PDB entry 8Q16 | electron microscopy, 3.60 A resolution | chains H and I of the 10 polymer chains in the assembly

# Chain H
Protein: Chimeric H4.V
Sequence (103 residues; numbered 1 to 103; the number before each row is that of its first residue):
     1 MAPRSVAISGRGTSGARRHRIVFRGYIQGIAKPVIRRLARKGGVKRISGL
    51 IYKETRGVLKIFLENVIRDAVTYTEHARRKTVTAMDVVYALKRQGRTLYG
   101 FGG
Not modelled in the structure: 1-24, 103

# Chain I
Molecule: Widom 601
Sequence (147 nucleotides; each row starts with the number of its first residue; numbers below 1 keep their minus sign (DA-73 is residue -73)):
   -73 ACAGGATGTATATATCTGACACGTGCCTGGAGACTAGGGAGTAATCCCCT
   -23 TGGCGGTTAAAACGCGGGGGACAGCGCGTACGTGCGTTTAAGCGGTGCTA
    27 GAGCTGTCTACGACCAATTGAGCGGCCTCGGCACCGGGATTCTCCAG

# Interface between chain H and chain I
Contacting residue pairs - 12 pairs, chain H then chain I:
  Arg36(H) - DG8(I)  salt bridge to the phosphate
  Arg46(H) - DC7(I)  sugar contact
  Arg46(H) - DG8(I)  phosphate contact
  Ile47(H) - DC7(I)  sugar contact
  Ile47(H) - DG8(I)  hydrogen bond to the phosphate
  Ser48(H) - DC7(I)  phosphate contact
  Gly49(H) - DC7(I)  hydrogen bond to the phosphate
  Arg79(H) - DA28(I)  phosphate contact
  Lys80(H) - DG27(I)  salt bridge to the phosphate
  Lys80(H) - DA28(I)  hydrogen bond to the phosphate
  Thr81(H) - DG27(I)  phosphate contact
  Thr81(H) - DA28(I)  hydrogen bond to the phosphate
Other interface residues (no listed pair), chain H (9 interface residues in all): Arg40
Other interface residues (no listed pair), chain I (6 interface residues in all): DT9, DG29

# In short
9 residues of chain H and 6 residues of chain I are in contact, with 4 hydrogen bonds and 2 salt bridges.
Among the polar pairs are Ile47(H)-DG8(I), Gly49(H)-DC7(I) and Lys80(H)-DA28(I).
Here chain H is Chimeric H4.V and chain I is Widom 601. Entry 8Q16 (CryoEM structure of rice nucleosome
containing a H4 variant chimera) was determined by electron microscopy, deposited together with 8Q15.
